8BWR - chain A; structure by electron microscopy, 4.00 A resolution.

Chain A:
Molecule: ATP-binding cassette sub-family C member 4
Organism: Homo sapiens
Notes: EC 7.6.2.-, 7.6.2.2, 7.6.2.3
Reference sequence: O15439 (MRP4_HUMAN); numbering as in UniProt (aligned over 1-1325)
Chain sequence (1325 residues; row label = number of the first residue in the row):
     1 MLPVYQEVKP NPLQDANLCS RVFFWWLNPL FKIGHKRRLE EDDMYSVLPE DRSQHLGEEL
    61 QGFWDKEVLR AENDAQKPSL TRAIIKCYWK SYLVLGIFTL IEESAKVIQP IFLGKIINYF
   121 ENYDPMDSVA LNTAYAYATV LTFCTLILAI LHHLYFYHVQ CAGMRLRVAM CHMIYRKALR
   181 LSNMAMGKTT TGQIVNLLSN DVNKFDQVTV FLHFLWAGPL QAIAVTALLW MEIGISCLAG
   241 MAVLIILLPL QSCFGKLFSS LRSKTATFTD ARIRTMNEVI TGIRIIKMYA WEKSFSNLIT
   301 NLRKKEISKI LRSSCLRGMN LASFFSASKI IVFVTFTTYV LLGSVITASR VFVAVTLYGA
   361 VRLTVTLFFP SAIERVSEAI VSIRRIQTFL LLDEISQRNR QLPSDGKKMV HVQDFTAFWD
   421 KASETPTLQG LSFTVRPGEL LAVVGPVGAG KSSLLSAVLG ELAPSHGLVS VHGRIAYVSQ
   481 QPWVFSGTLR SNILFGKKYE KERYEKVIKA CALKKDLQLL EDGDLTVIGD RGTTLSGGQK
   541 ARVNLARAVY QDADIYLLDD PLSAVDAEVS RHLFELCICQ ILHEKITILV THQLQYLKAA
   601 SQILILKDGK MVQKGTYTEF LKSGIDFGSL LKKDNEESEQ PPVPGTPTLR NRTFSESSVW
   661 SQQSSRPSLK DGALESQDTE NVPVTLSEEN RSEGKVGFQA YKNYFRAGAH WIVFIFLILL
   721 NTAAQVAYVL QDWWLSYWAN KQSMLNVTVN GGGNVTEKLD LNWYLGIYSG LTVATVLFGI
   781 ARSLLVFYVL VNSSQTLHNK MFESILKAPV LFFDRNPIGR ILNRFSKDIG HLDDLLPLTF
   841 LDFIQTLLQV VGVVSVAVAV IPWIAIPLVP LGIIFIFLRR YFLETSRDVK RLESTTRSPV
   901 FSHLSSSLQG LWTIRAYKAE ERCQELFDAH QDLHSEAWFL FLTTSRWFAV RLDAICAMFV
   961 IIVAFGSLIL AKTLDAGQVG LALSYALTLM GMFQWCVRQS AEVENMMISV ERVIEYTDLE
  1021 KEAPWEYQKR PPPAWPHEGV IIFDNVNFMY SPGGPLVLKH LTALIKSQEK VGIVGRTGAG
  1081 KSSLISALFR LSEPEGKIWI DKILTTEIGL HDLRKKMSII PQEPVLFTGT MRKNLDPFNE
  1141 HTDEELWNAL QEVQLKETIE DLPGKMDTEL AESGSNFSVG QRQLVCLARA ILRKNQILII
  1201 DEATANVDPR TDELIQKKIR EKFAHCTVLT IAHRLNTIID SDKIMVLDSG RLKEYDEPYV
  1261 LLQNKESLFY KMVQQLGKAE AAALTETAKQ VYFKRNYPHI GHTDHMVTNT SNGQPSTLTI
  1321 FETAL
Disordered / not traced: 1-6, 400-407, 621-695, 747-756, 1295-1325
Residues lining bound ligands: Prostaglandin E2 (P2E; (Z)-7-[(1R,2R,3R)-3-hydroxy-2-[(E,3S)-3-hydroxyoct-1-enyl]-5-oxo-cyclopentyl]hept-5-enoic acid): Phe156, Arg362, Leu363, Leu367, Phe368, Thr846, Arg946, Gly991, Met992, Gln994, Trp995, Arg998
UniProt features mapped onto this chain:
  - motif: Glu1322 to Leu1325 (PDZ-binding)
  - binding site (ATP): Gly445 to Ser452, Gly1075 to Ser1082
  - modified residue: Thr646 (Phosphothreonine), Thr648 (Phosphothreonine), Ser664 (Phosphoserine), Ser668 (Phosphoserine)
  - glycosylation (N-linked (GlcNAc...) asparagine): Asn746, Asn754
  - natural variant: Gly187 (G187W: Transport properties comparable to wild-type), Lys304 (K304N: Transport properties comparable to wild-type), Gly487 (G487E: Transport properties comparable to wild-type), Tyr556 (Y556C: 40% reduced expression level compared to wild-type), Glu757 (E757K: 10% reduced expression level compared to wild-type), Val776 (V776I: 20% reduced expression level compared to wild-type), Arg820 (R820I: Transport properties comparable to wild-type), Val854 (V854F: Transport properties comparable to wild-type), Ile866 (I866V: Transport properties comparable to wild-type), Thr1142 (T1142M: 10% reduced expression level compared to wild-type)
  - mutagenesis: Asn746 (N746Q: Does not affect plasma membrane localization; 1.5 fold increase in PEG2 transport; does not affect estradiol 17-beta-D-glucuronide transport), Asn754 (N754Q: Does not affect plasma membrane localization; PEG2 transport is decreased by 50%; does not affect estradiol 17-beta-D-glucuronide transport)
From the paper describing this entry:
  - binding site for Prostaglandin E2: Trp995
  - catalytic residues: Glu1202 (citing earlier work)
  - mutagenesis - K1081M: abolished catalytic activity on ATP
  - mutagenesis - K106A, H152A: decreased expression

Summary:
Ligands of chain A: Prostaglandin E2. From UniProt: 16 ATP-binding residues and 2 mutagenesis sites. The paper
reports the catalytic residue Glu1202; K106A and H152A reduce expression.
Chain A is ATP-binding cassette sub-family C member 4 (Homo sapiens); the structure, Cryo-EM structure of
nanodisc-reconstituted wildtype human MRP4 (in complex with prostaglandin E2), was determined by electron
microscopy together with 8BJF, 8BWO, 8BWP and 8BWQ from the same study.
